Entry 6KGN (X-ray diffraction, 2.62 A resolution); this record covers chains A and B.

== Chain A ==
Molecule: Lysine-specific histone demethylase 1A
From: Homo sapiens
Notes: EC 1.-.-.-
UniProtKB: O60341 (KDM1A_HUMAN); numbering as in UniProt (aligned over 172-833)
Chain sequence (669 residues; row label = number of the first residue in the row):
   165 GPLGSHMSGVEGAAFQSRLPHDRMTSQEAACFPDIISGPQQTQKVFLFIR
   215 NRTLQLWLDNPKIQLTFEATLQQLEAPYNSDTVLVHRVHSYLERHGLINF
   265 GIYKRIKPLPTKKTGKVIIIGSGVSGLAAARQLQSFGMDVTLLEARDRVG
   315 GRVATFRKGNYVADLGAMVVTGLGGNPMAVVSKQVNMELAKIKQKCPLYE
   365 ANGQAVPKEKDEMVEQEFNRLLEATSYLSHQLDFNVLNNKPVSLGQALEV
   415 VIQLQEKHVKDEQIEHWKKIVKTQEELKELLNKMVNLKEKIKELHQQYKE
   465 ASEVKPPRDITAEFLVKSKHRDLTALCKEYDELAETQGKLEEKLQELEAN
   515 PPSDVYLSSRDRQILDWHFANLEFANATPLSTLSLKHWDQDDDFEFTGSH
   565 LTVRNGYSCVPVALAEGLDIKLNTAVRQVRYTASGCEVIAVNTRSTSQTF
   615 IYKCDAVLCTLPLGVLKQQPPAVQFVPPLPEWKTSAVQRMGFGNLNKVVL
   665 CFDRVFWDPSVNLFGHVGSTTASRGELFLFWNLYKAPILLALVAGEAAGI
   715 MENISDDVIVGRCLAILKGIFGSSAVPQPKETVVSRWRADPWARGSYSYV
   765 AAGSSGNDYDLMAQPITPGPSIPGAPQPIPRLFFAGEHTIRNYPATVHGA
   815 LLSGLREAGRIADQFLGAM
Unresolved in the structure: 165-171, 833
Construct notes: expression tag (165-171)
Residues lining bound ligands: DJ0 / FAD: Ile-284, Gly-285, Ser-286, Gly-287, Val-288, Ser-289, Gly-290, Leu-307, Glu-308, Ala-309, Arg-310, Gly-314, Gly-315, Arg-316, Val-317, Leu-329, Gly-330, Ala-331, Met-332, Val-333, Thr-335, Phe-538, Ala-539, His-564, Thr-588, Ala-589, Val-590, Thr-624, Leu-625, Pro-626, Val-629, Val-637, Leu-659, Lys-661, Trp-751, Trp-756, Ser-760, Tyr-761, Gly-800, Glu-801, Pro-808, Ala-809, Thr-810, Val-811, His-812, Ala-814

== Chain B ==
Molecule: REST corepressor 1
From: Homo sapiens
UniProtKB: Q9UKL0 (RCOR1_HUMAN); residues 308-440 here correspond to UniProt positions 311-443 (UniProt number = residue number + 3)
Chain sequence (140 residues; row label = number of the first residue in the row):
   301 GSSGSASRKPPKGMFLSQEDVEAVSANATAATTVLRQLDMELVSVKRQIQ
   351 NIKQTNSALKEKLDGGIEPYRLPEVIQKCNARWTTEEQLLAVQAIRKYGR
   401 DFQAISDVIGNKSVVQVKNFFVNYRRRFNIDEVLQEWEAE
Unresolved in the structure: 301-308
Construct notes: expression tag (301-307)

== Chain A / chain B interface ==
Pairs across the interface (106; chain A residue first):
  Glu-381(A) / Met-314(B)
  Arg-384(A) / Pro-311(B)
  Arg-384(A) / Lys-312(B)  hydrogen bond (side chain-backbone)
  Arg-384(A) / Gly-313(B)
  Arg-384(A) / Met-314(B)
  Leu-385(A) / Met-314(B)
  Glu-387(A) / Pro-311(B)
  Ala-388(A) / Pro-311(B)
  Ala-388(A) / Leu-316(B)  hydrophobic
  Tyr-391(A) / Lys-309(B)
  Tyr-391(A) / Pro-310(B)
  Tyr-391(A) / Leu-316(B)  hydrophobic
  Leu-392(A) / Val-321(B)  hydrophobic
  Leu-396(A) / Leu-316(B)
  Leu-396(A) / Gln-318(B)
  Phe-398(A) / Val-321(B)  hydrophobic
  Phe-398(A) / Ser-325(B)
  Leu-401(A) / Ser-325(B)
  Val-415(A) / Leu-316(B)  hydrophobic
  Gln-417(A) / Val-324(B)
  Gln-417(A) / Ala-331(B)
  Leu-418(A) / Phe-315(B)
  Leu-418(A) / Leu-316(B)  hydrophobic
  Leu-418(A) / Asp-320(B)
  Leu-418(A) / Val-321(B)  hydrophobic
  Leu-418(A) / Val-324(B)  hydrophobic
  Gln-419(A) / Gly-313(B)
  Gln-419(A) / Met-314(B)
  Gln-419(A) / Phe-315(B)  hydrogen bond (side chain-backbone)
  Gln-419(A) / Leu-316(B)
  Glu-420(A) / Leu-335(B)
  Lys-421(A) / Asp-320(B)  salt bridge
  Lys-421(A) / Val-334(B)
  Lys-421(A) / Leu-335(B)
  Lys-421(A) / Leu-338(B)
  His-422(A) / Phe-315(B)
  Lys-424(A) / Leu-335(B)
  Lys-424(A) / Leu-338(B)
  Lys-424(A) / Asp-339(B)  salt bridge
  Asp-425(A) / Leu-338(B)
  Gln-427(A) / Leu-342(B)
  Ile-428(A) / Leu-338(B)
  Ile-428(A) / Glu-341(B)
  Ile-428(A) / Leu-342(B)
  Trp-431(A) / Leu-342(B)
  Trp-431(A) / Val-345(B)  hydrophobic
  Trp-431(A) / Lys-346(B)
  Trp-431(A) / Ile-349(B)  hydrophobic
  Lys-432(A) / Glu-341(B)  salt bridge
  Lys-432(A) / Val-345(B)
  Ile-434(A) / Ile-349(B)  hydrophobic
  Val-435(A) / Val-345(B)  hydrophobic
  Val-435(A) / Ile-349(B)  hydrophobic
  Gln-438(A) / Ile-352(B)
  Gln-438(A) / Lys-353(B)
  Gln-438(A) / Asn-356(B)  hydrogen bond
  Glu-439(A) / Ile-352(B)
  Leu-441(A) / Asn-356(B)
  Lys-442(A) / Thr-355(B)
  Lys-442(A) / Asn-356(B)
  Lys-442(A) / Leu-359(B)
  Leu-445(A) / Asn-356(B)
  Leu-445(A) / Leu-359(B)  hydrophobic
  Asn-446(A) / Leu-359(B)
  Met-448(A) / Leu-363(B)  hydrophobic
  Val-449(A) / Leu-359(B)
  Val-449(A) / Lys-362(B)
  Val-449(A) / Leu-363(B)  hydrophobic
  Lys-452(A) / Lys-362(B)  hydrogen bond (side chain-backbone)
  Lys-452(A) / Leu-363(B)
  Lys-452(A) / Asp-364(B)  hydrogen bond (side chain-backbone)
  Lys-452(A) / Gly-366(B)
  Ile-455(A) / Tyr-370(B)  hydrophobic
  Lys-456(A) / Tyr-370(B)
  His-459(A) / Pro-369(B)
  His-459(A) / Tyr-370(B)
  Tyr-462(A) / Leu-372(B)  hydrophobic
  Ile-474(A) / Glu-386(B)
  Ile-474(A) / Leu-389(B)  hydrophobic
  Ile-474(A) / Leu-390(B)  hydrophobic
  Ile-474(A) / Gln-393(B)  hydrogen bond (backbone-side chain)
  Thr-475(A) / Gln-393(B)
  Phe-478(A) / Leu-390(B)  hydrophobic
  Phe-478(A) / Gln-393(B)
  Phe-478(A) / Ala-394(B)
  Phe-478(A) / Val-408(B)  hydrophobic
  Lys-481(A) / Glu-386(B)  salt bridge
  Lys-481(A) / Leu-390(B)
  Lys-481(A) / Val-408(B)
  Ser-482(A) / Tyr-398(B)
  His-484(A) / Leu-372(B)
  His-484(A) / Pro-373(B)
  Arg-485(A) / Tyr-398(B)
  Arg-485(A) / Ala-404(B)
  Arg-485(A) / Asp-407(B)
  Arg-485(A) / Val-408(B)
  Asp-486(A) / Lys-397(B)  salt bridge
  Asp-486(A) / Tyr-398(B)  hydrogen bond
  Leu-487(A) / Tyr-370(B)
  Leu-487(A) / Leu-372(B)  hydrophobic
  Cys-491(A) / Ile-367(B)  hydrophobic
  Tyr-494(A) / Leu-363(B)
  Tyr-494(A) / Ile-367(B)  hydrophobic
  Asp-495(A) / Arg-371(B)  salt bridge
  Glu-505(A) / Lys-360(B)  salt bridge
  Glu-512(A) / Lys-353(B)  salt bridge
Interface residues without a listed pair, chain A (57 interface residues in all): Asn-402, Val-414, Glu-477, Gln-501, Tyr-520
Interface residues without a listed pair, chain B (51 interface residues in all): Ser-317, Gln-348

== Summary ==
57 residues of chain A face 51 of chain B across their interface, with 7 hydrogen bonds and 8 salt bridges.
Polar contacts include Lys-421(A)/Asp-320(B), Lys-424(A)/Asp-339(B) and Lys-432(A)/Glu-341(B). Bound to chain
A: DJ0 / FAD.
Here chain A is Lysine-specific histone demethylase 1A and chain B is REST corepressor 1, both from Homo
sapiens. Entry 6KGN (LSD1-CoREST-S2116 N5 adduct model) was determined by X-ray diffraction together with
6KGK, 6KGL and 6KGM from the same study.
